Entry 7XK5 (electron microscopy, 3.10 A resolution); this record covers chains D and E of the 6 polymer chains in the assembly.

Chain D:
Name: Na(+)-translocating NADH-quinone reductase subunit D
Organism: Vibrio cholerae O395
Notes: EC 7.2.1.1
UniProt: A5F5Y6 (NQRD_VIBC3); numbering as in UniProt (aligned over 1-210)
Chain sequence (210 residues; each row starts with the number of its first residue):
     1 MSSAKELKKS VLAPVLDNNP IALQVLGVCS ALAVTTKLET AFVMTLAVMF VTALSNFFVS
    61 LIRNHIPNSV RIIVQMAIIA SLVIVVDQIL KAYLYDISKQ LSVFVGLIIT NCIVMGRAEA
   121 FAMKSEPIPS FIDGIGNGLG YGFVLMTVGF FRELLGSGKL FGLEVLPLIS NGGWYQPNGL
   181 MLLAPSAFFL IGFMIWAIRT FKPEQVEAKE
Disordered / not traced: 1-6
Residues lining bound ligands: 2Fe-2S cluster (FES): G27, V28, C29, T110, N111, C112

Chain E:
Name: Na(+)-translocating NADH-quinone reductase subunit E
Organism: Vibrio cholerae O395
Notes: EC 7.2.1.1
UniProt: A5F5Y5 (NQRE_VIBC3); residue numbers follow UniProt; this construct covers 1-198
Chain sequence (198 residues; numbered 1 to 198; the number before each row is that of its first residue):
     1 MEHYISLLVK SIFIENMALS FFLGMCTFLA VSKKVKTSFG LGIAVIVVLT ISVPVNNLVY
    61 NLVLKPDALV EGVDLSFLNF ITFIGVIAAL VQILEMILDR FFPPLYNALG IFLPLITVNC
   121 AIFGGVSFMV QRDYSFAESV VYGFGSGVGW MLAIVALAGI REKMKYSDVP PGLRGLGITF
   181 ITAGLMALGF MSFSGVQL
Residues lining bound ligands: 2Fe-2S cluster (FES): G24, M25, C26, N119, C120

Chain D / chain E interface:
Pairs across the interface (61):
  A22(D) - L176(E)
  V25(D) - C26(E)
  V25(D) - L176(E)  hydrophobic
  L26(D) - C26(E)  hydrophobic
  G27(D) - C26(E)  hydrogen bond (backbone-side chain)
  V28(D) - C26(E)
  V28(D) - F180(E)  hydrophobic
  C29(D) - F22(E)  hydrogen bond (side chain-backbone)
  C29(D) - L23(E)  hydrophobic
  C29(D) - G24(E)  hydrogen bond (side chain-backbone)
  C29(D) - M25(E)  hydrogen bond (side chain-backbone)
  L32(D) - F22(E)  hydrophobic
  L32(D) - M25(E)  hydrophobic
  S69(D) - Q92(E)
  I72(D) - Q92(E)
  M76(D) - I81(E)
  M76(D) - I84(E)  hydrophobic
  M76(D) - V118(E)  hydrophobic
  A77(D) - I81(E)  hydrophobic
  A80(D) - I81(E)  hydrophobic
  I84(D) - F77(E)
  I84(D) - F80(E)  hydrophobic
  D87(D) - F80(E)
  V103(D) - Q131(E)
  G106(D) - F80(E)
  G106(D) - F123(E)
  L107(D) - L23(E)  hydrophobic
  L107(D) - C120(E)
  L107(D) - F123(E)  hydrophobic
  L107(D) - G124(E)
  I109(D) - F80(E)  hydrophobic
  I109(D) - I84(E)  hydrophobic
  T110(D) - I84(E)
  T110(D) - V118(E)
  T110(D) - N119(E)
  T110(D) - C120(E)  hydrogen bond
  T110(D) - F123(E)
  L183(D) - M191(E)  hydrophobic
  A184(D) - F22(E)  hydrophobic
  P185(D) - G184(E)
  P185(D) - L188(E)
  F188(D) - M25(E)  hydrophobic
  F188(D) - F180(E)
  F188(D) - A183(E)  hydrophobic
  F188(D) - G184(E)
  F189(D) - I181(E)
  F189(D) - G184(E)
  F189(D) - L185(E)
  I191(D) - F180(E)  hydrophobic
  G192(D) - L173(E)
  I195(D) - F180(E)  hydrophobic
  W196(D) - P170(E)  hydrophobic
  W196(D) - G172(E)
  W196(D) - L173(E)  hydrophobic
  R199(D) - G172(E)
  R199(D) - R174(E)
  V206(D) - P171(E)
  E207(D) - R174(E)  hydrogen bond (backbone-side chain)
  E207(D) - L176(E)
  A208(D) - R174(E)
  K209(D) - R174(E)
Also at the interface, not in a pair above, chain D (41 interface residues in all): I21, I73, V83, Q88, S102, F104, N111, L180
Also at the interface, not in a pair above, chain E (37 interface residues in all): F21, G85, A88, S127, F128, G175, G177, A187

Summary:
Chain D and chain E form an interface of 41 and 37 residues respectively; the contacts include 6 hydrogen
bonds. Polar pairs include G27(D)-C26(E), C29(D)-F22(E) and C29(D)-G24(E). 2Fe-2S cluster is bound between
chain D and chain E.
Here chain D is Na(+)-translocating NADH-quinone reductase subunit D and chain E is Na(+)-translocating
NADH-quinone reductase subunit E, both from Vibrio cholerae O395. Entry 7XK5 (Cryo-EM structure of Na+-pumping
NADH-ubiquinone oxidoreductase from Vibrio cholerae, state 3) was determined by electron microscopy (same
publication as 7XK3, 7XK4, 7XK6 and 7XK7).
